Entry 6XD3 (electron microscopy, 3.30 A resolution); this record covers chains H and J of the 3 polymer chains in the assembly.

== Chain H ==
Molecule: CDK-activating kinase assembly factor MAT1
From: Homo sapiens
Reference sequence: P51948 (MAT1_HUMAN); numbering as in UniProt (aligned over 220-309)
Amino-acid sequence (93 residues; numbered 217 to 309; the number before each row is that of its first residue):
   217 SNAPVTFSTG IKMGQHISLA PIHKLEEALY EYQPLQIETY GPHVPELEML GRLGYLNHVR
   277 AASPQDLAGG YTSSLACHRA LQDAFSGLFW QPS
Not modelled in the structure: 217-243, 309
Differences from the reference sequence: expression tag (217-219)

== Chain J ==
Molecule: Cyclin-dependent kinase 7
From: Homo sapiens
Notes: EC 2.7.11.22, 2.7.11.23
Reference sequence: P50613 (CDK7_HUMAN); residue numbers follow UniProt; this construct covers 1-346
Amino-acid sequence (349 residues; numbered -2 to 346; the number before each row is that of its first residue; numbers below 1 keep their minus sign (Ser-2 is residue -2)):
    -2 SNAMALDVKS RAKRYEKLDF LGEGQFATVY KARDKNTNQI VAIKKIKLGH RSEAKDGINR
    58 TALREIKLLQ ELSHPNIIGL LDAFGHKSNI SLVFDFMETD LEVIIKDNSL VLTPSHIKAY
   118 MLMTLQGLEY LHQHWILHRD LKPNNLLLDE NGVLKLADFG LAKSFGSPNR AYTHQVVTRW
   178 YRAPELLFGA RMYGVGVDMW AVGCILAELL LRVPFLPGDS DLDQLTRIFE TLGTPTEEQW
   238 PDMCSLPDYV TFKSFPGIPL HHIFSAAGDD LLDLIQGLFL FNPCARITAT QALKMKYFSN
   298 RPGPTPGCQL PRPNCPVETL KEQSNPALAI KRKRTEALEQ GGLPKKLIF
Not modelled in the structure: -2 to 9, 46-50, 313-346
Differences from the reference sequence: expression tag (-2 to 0)
Modified residues: Ser164 (phosphoserine; SEP)
Glycans and other covalent adducts: compound V0G linked to Cys312
Ligand contacts: V0G (N-(3-{[5-chloro-4-(1H-indol-3-yl)pyrimidin-2-yl]amino}phenyl)-4-{[4-(dimethylamino)butanoyl]amino}benzamide): Leu18, Gly19, Glu20, Gly21, Val26, Ala39, Ile75, Phe91, Asp92, Phe93, Met94, Glu95, Thr96, Leu144, Ala154, Asp155, Pro310, Asn311
UniProt features mapped onto this chain:
  - active site: Asp137 (Proton acceptor)
  - binding site (ATP): Leu18 to Val26, Lys41
  - modified residue: Ala2 (N-acetylalanine), Ser7 (Phosphoserine), Ser164 (Phosphoserine), Thr170 (Phosphothreonine), Ser321 (Phosphoserine)
  - mutagenesis: Lys41 (K41A: Total loss of activity; K41M: No effect on interaction with HINT1), Phe91 (F91G: Enhanced capacity to bind ATP analogs), Ser164 (S164A: No mitotic repression of transcriptional activity of the reconstituted TFIIH complex), Thr170 (T170A: Total loss of activity. Total loss of transcriptional activity of the reconstituted TFIIH complex; T170E: No effect on interaction with HINT1)
Reported in the primary citation:
  - binding site for V0G: Cys312

== How chain H and chain J interact ==
Residue-residue contacts (45; chain H residue first):
  Ala244(H) with Gly300(J)
  Leu245(H) with Ser296(J); Asn297(J)
  Tyr246(H) with Leu119(J), hydrophobic; Leu290(J); Phe295(J); Ser296(J); Pro301(J), hydrophobic
  Tyr248(H) with Glu126(J); Thr287(J); Lys291(J)
  Leu251(H) with Tyr127(J), hydrophobic; Gln130(J)
  Ile253(H) with Tyr127(J), hydrophobic; Gln130(J); His131(J)
  Pro280(H) with Asp239(J); Ser242(J), hydrogen bond (backbone-side chain)
  Gln281(H) with Ser242(J), hydrogen bond (backbone-side chain)
  Asp282(H) with Met189(J)
  Leu283(H) with Cys281(J)
  Ala284(H) with Trp237(J), hydrogen bond (backbone-side chain); Asp239(J); Leu243(J), hydrophobic; Pro280(J)
  Gly285(H) with Met189(J); Pro280(J); Cys281(J), hydrogen bond (backbone-side chain)
  Gly286(H) with Tyr190(J); Gly191(J); Pro280(J); Cys281(J)
  Tyr287(H) with Gly163(J); Ser164(J); Pro165(J); Met189(J), hydrophobic; Gly191(J); Cys281(J)
  Leu291(H) with Trp132(J)
  Ala292(H) with Gly163(J)
  His294(H) with Trp132(J)
  Arg295(H) with Trp132(J); Ser161(J); Gly163(J)
  Gln298(H) with Trp132(J), hydrogen bond
Other interface residues (no listed pair), chain J (31 interface residues in all): His71, Phe162, Glu182, Arg298

== Overview ==
19 residues of chain H and 31 residues of chain J are in contact; the contacts include 5 hydrogen bonds. Polar
contacts include Pro280(H)-Ser242(J), Gln281(H)-Ser242(J) and Ala284(H)-Trp237(J). Covalently linked compound
V0G: at Cys312(J). From the paper: a binding site for V0G at Cys312(J).
Here chain H is CDK-activating kinase assembly factor MAT1 and chain J is Cyclin-dependent kinase 7, both from
Homo sapiens. Entry 6XD3 (Structure of the human CAK in complex with THZ1) was determined by electron
microscopy (same publication as 6XBZ).
